Entry 2FHJ (X-ray diffraction, 2.00 A resolution); this record covers chains B and C of the 4 polymer chains in the assembly.

[Chain B (and C)]
Name: Formylmethanofuran--tetrahydromethanopterin formyltransferase
Organism: Methanopyrus kandleri
Notes: EC 2.3.1.101; chain C of this document is another copy of the same molecule, construct and numbering; everything in this record applies to it too
Reference sequence: Q49610 (FTR_METKA); residue numbers follow UniProt; this construct covers 1-296
Chain sequence (296 residues; numbered 1 to 296; the number before each row is that of its first residue):
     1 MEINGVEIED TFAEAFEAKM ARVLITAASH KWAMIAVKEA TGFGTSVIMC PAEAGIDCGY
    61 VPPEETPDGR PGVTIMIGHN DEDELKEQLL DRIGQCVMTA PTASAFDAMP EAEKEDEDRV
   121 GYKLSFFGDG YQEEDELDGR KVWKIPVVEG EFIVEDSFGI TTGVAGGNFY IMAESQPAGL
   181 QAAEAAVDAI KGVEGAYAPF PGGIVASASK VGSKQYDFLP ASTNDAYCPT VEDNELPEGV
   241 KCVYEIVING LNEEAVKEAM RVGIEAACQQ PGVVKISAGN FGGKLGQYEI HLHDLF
Bound ions: K+ site 1: Glu39 (shared with 3 residues of chain A); K+ site 2: Thr41, Gly44, Ala54, Pro199; K+ site 3: Asp57, Lys191, Val193, Ala196; K+ site 4: Val97, Met98, Ala100, Ala103; K+ site 5 near Thr162 (its only coordinating residue here)
Small-molecule neighbours:
  - MFN (N-[4,5,7-tricarboxyheptanoyl]-L-gamma-glutamyl-N-{2-[4-({5-[(formylamino)methyl]-3-furyl}methoxy)phenyl]ethyl}-D-glutamine), molecule 1: Ser46, Ile48, Met49, Phe200, Val205, Ser207, Ala208, Ser209, Phe218, Leu219, Ala221, Glu245
  - MFN, molecule 2: Leu90, Gly94, Gln95, Met98, Thr99, Lys123, Leu124, Phe126, Phe127
Curated features (UniProtKB/Swiss-Prot):
  - mutagenesis: Arg261 (R261E: Weakens dimer-dimer association. Thermolabile)

[Interface between chain B and chain C]
Pairs across the interface (25):
  Ala28(B) - Gln181(C)
  Ala28(B) - Ala185(C)
  Ala28(B) - Gln270(C)
  Ser29(B) - Glu184(C)
  Ser29(B) - Asp188(C)
  His30(B) - Asp188(C)  hydrogen bond (backbone-side chain)
  Tyr60(B) - Tyr60(C)  hydrogen bond
  Pro63(B) - Ala189(C)  hydrophobic
  Asp68(B) - Gln269(C)
  Gly69(B) - Gln269(C)
  Arg70(B) - Gln270(C)
  Pro71(B) - Asp188(C)
  Gln181(B) - Ala28(C)
  Glu184(B) - Ser29(C)
  Ala185(B) - Ala28(C)
  Asp188(B) - Ser29(C)
  Asp188(B) - His30(C)  hydrogen bond (side chain-backbone)
  Asp188(B) - Pro71(C)
  Ala189(B) - Pro63(C)  hydrophobic
  Arg261(B) - Glu64(C)  salt bridge
  Gln269(B) - Asp68(C)  hydrogen bond (side chain-backbone)
  Gln269(B) - Gly69(C)  hydrogen bond (side chain-backbone)
  Gln269(B) - Arg70(C)
  Gln270(B) - Ala28(C)
  Gln270(B) - Arg70(C)
Also at the interface, not in a pair above, chain B (22 interface residues in all): Lys31, Glu64, Glu258, Val262, Ala266
Also at the interface, not in a pair above, chain C (21 interface residues in all): Ala27, Lys31, Val262, Ala266

[In short]
22 residues of chain B face 21 of chain C across their interface; the contacts include 5 hydrogen bonds and 1
salt bridge. Among the polar pairs are Arg261(B)-Glu64(C), His30(B)-Asp188(C) and Tyr60(B)-Tyr60(C). Ligands
of chain B: compound MFN.
Both chains are Formylmethanofuran--tetrahydromethanopterin formyltransferase (Methanopyrus kandleri). Entry
2FHJ (Crystal structure of formylmethanofuran: tetrahydromethanopterin formyltransferase in complex with its
coenzymes) was determined by X-ray diffraction, deposited together with 2FHK.
